6TBA - chains 5W and 5V of the 288 polymer chains in the assembly; structure by electron microscopy, 4.54 A resolution (low resolution: residue-level contacts below are approximate; hydrogen-bond / salt-bridge calls are withheld).

== Chain 5W (and 5V) ==
Protein: Phage major tail protein, TP901-1 family
Source organism: Rhodobacter capsulatus SB 1003
Notes: chain 5V of this document is another copy of the same molecule, construct and numbering; everything in this record applies to it too
UniProt: D5ATZ7 (D5ATZ7_RHOCB); residues 1-137 here = UniProt positions 1-137
Amino-acid sequence (137 residues; numbered 1 to 137; the number before each row is that of its first residue):
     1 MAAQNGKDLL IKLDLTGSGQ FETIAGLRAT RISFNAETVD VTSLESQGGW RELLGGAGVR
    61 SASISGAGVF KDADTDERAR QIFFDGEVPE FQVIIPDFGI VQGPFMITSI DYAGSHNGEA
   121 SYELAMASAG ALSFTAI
Not modelled in the structure: 1-2, 16-19, 137

== Interface between chain 5W and chain 5V ==
Contacting residue pairs (82; chain 5W residue first):
  Ala3(5W) with Lys71(5V)
  Gln4(5W) with Phe70(5V); Glu119(5V); Ala120(5V)
  Asn5(5W) with Gly118(5V); Glu119(5V); Ala120(5V)
  Gly6(5W) with Gly114(5V); Ser115(5V); Gly118(5V); Glu119(5V); Ala120(5V)
  Lys7(5W) with Ser115(5V); His116(5V); Gly118(5V)
  Leu9(5W) with Ala113(5V); Gly114(5V); Ala120(5V)
  Arg28(5W) with Ser115(5V); His116(5V)
  Ala29(5W) with Gly114(5V); Ser115(5V)
  Thr30(5W) with Ala113(5V); Gly114(5V)
  Arg31(5W) with Asp111(5V); Tyr112(5V); Ala113(5V)
  Ile32(5W) with Asp111(5V); Tyr112(5V)
  Ser33(5W) with Ile110(5V); Asp111(5V)
  Phe34(5W) with Phe83(5V); Ser109(5V); Ile110(5V); Tyr112(5V)
  Asn35(5W) with Phe83(5V); Thr108(5V); Ser109(5V)
  Ala36(5W) with Thr108(5V)
  Thr38(5W) with Met106(5V); Thr108(5V)
  Thr42(5W) with Val59(5V)
  Gln47(5W) with Ala131(5V)
  Gly48(5W) with Arg60(5V)
  Gly49(5W) with Gly58(5V); Val59(5V); Arg60(5V)
  Trp50(5W) with Arg60(5V); Gly130(5V); Ala131(5V)
  Arg51(5W) with Val59(5V); Arg60(5V); Ser61(5V); Ser128(5V); Ala129(5V); Gly130(5V)
  Glu52(5W) with Ala129(5V); Gly130(5V); Ala131(5V)
  Leu53(5W) with Ser128(5V); Ala129(5V)
  Leu54(5W) with Val88(5V)
  Gly55(5W) with Val88(5V); Met106(5V)
  Gly56(5W) with Gly86(5V)
  Arg60(5W) with Phe83(5V); Gly86(5V)
  Ser61(5W) with Phe83(5V)
  Ile95(5W) with Phe70(5V); Tyr112(5V)
  Pro96(5W) with Phe70(5V); Ala120(5V)
  Asp97(5W) with Phe70(5V); Asp72(5V)
  Phe98(5W) with Phe70(5V); Asp72(5V); Asp76(5V); Glu77(5V); Tyr112(5V)
  Ser133(5W) with Phe84(5V)
  Phe134(5W) with Arg80(5V); Phe84(5V)
Other interface residues (no listed pair), chain 5W (38 interface residues in all): Leu27, Val39, Leu132
Other interface residues (no listed pair), chain 5V (38 interface residues in all): Phe34, Ala62, Val69, Ala73, Ser121, Ala127, Leu132

== Summary ==
The chain 5W/chain 5V interface involves 38 residues from each chain.
Chain 5W and chain 5V are both Phage major tail protein, TP901-1 family (Rhodobacter capsulatus SB 1003); the
structure, Virion of native gene transfer agent (GTA) particle, was determined by electron microscopy together
with 6TB9, 6TE8, 6TE9, 6TEB, 6TEH, 6TO8 and 3 further entries from the same study.
